Entry 4XVU (X-ray diffraction, 2.35 A resolution); this record covers chains A and F of the 14 polymer chains in the assembly.

[Chain A]
Protein: ATPase GET3
Source organism: Saccharomyces cerevisiae (ATCC 204508 / S288c)
Notes: EC 3.6.-.-
Reference sequence: Q12154 (GET3_YEAST); numbering as in UniProt (aligned over 1-354)
Amino-acid sequence (354 residues; each row starts with the number of its first residue):
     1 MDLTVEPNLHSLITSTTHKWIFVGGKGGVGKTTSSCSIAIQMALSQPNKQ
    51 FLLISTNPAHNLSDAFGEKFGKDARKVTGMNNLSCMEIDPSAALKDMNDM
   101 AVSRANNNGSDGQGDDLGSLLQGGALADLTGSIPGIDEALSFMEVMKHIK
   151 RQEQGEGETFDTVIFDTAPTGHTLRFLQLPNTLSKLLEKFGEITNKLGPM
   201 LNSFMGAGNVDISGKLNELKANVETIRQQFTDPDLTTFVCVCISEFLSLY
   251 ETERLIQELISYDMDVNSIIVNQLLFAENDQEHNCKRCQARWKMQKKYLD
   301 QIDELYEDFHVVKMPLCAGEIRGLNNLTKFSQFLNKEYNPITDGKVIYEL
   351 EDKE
Disordered / not traced: 1-3, 104-125, 157-158, 191-214, 353-354
Sequence notes: engineered mutation Asn57 (Asp in Q12154)
UniProt features mapped onto this chain:
  - binding site (ATP): Lys26 to Thr33, Glu245, Asn272, Pro315 to Arg322
  - binding site (Zn(2+)): Cys285, Cys288
  - mutagenesis: Gly30 (G30R: Abolishes ATPase activity, leading to secretion of resident ER proteins), Cys285 (C285S: Prevents dimerization; when associated with S-288), Cys288 (C288S: Prevents dimerization; when associated with S-285)
Metal / ion sites: Mg2+: Thr32 (together with ATP); Zn2+: Cys285, Cys288 (shared with 2 residues of chain B)
Small-molecule neighbours:
  - ATP (adenosine-5'-triphosphate), molecule 1: Lys26, Gly27, Gly28, Val29, Gly30, Lys31, Thr32, Thr33, Asn57, Pro169, Asn272, Gln273, Pro315, Leu316, Cys317, Ile321, Phe330
  - ATP, molecule 2: Lys26, Gly27, Glu245, Phe246, Leu247, Arg291
Reported in the primary citation:
  - mutagenesis - E253R: abolished binding to Get4

[Chain F]
Protein: Antibody light chain
Source organism: Homo sapiens, synthetic construct
Notes: antibody fragment or engineered binder
Amino-acid sequence (217 residues; each row starts with the number of its first residue):
     1 SDIQMTQSPSSLSASVGDRVTITCRASQSVSSAVAWYQQKPGKAPKLLIY
    51 SASSLYSGVPSRFSGSRSGTDFTLTISSLQPEDFATYYCQQYPYYSSLIT
   101 FGQGTKVEIKRTVAAPSVFIFPPSDSQLKSGTASVVCLLNNFYPREAKVQ
   151 WKVDNALQSGNSQESVTEQDSKDSTYSLSSTLTLSKADYEKHKVYACEVT
   201 HQGLSSPVTKSFNRGEC
Disordered / not traced: 1
Cystine bridges: Cys24-Cys89, Cys137-Cys197

[Interface between chain A and chain F]
Pairs across the interface (13; chain A residue first):
  Glu253(A) with Tyr94(F), hydrogen bond
  Ile256(A) with Tyr94(F)
  Gln257(A) with Tyr94(F), hydrogen bond
  Ile260(A) with Tyr94(F), hydrophobic
  Glu304(A) with Tyr50(F); Ser51(F)
  Leu305(A) with Tyr94(F), hydrophobic
  Tyr306(A) with Tyr94(F)
  Glu307(A) with Ser31(F); Ser32(F), hydrogen bond (side chain-backbone); Ala33(F)
  Asp308(A) with Ser31(F), hydrogen bond
  Phe309(A) with Tyr94(F), hydrophobic
Interface residues without a listed pair, chain F (7 interface residues in all): Arg67

[Summary]
The interface between chain A and chain F involves 10 residues on one side and 7 on the other, with 4 hydrogen
bonds. Among the polar pairs are Glu253(A)-Tyr94(F), Gln257(A)-Tyr94(F) and Glu307(A)-Ser32(F). Chain A binds
ATP. The paper reports that E253R of chain A abolishes binding to Get4.
Chain A is ATPase GET3 (Saccharomyces cerevisiae (ATCC 204508 / S288c)) and chain F is Antibody light chain
(Homo sapiens, synthetic construct); the structure, Structure of Get3 bound to the transmembrane domain of
Nyv1, was determined by X-ray diffraction, deposited together with 4XWO and 4XTR.
